Entry 6UUC (X-ray diffraction, 4.10 A resolution (low resolution: residue-level contacts below are approximate; hydrogen-bond / salt-bridge calls are withheld)); this record covers chains CCC and FFF of the 9 polymer chains in the assembly.

Chain CCC:
Protein: DNA-directed RNA polymerase subunit beta
From: Escherichia coli
Notes: EC 2.7.7.6
Reference sequence: P0A8V4 (RPOB_ECO57); residues 1-1342 here = UniProt positions 1-1342
Sequence (1342 residues; row label = number of the first residue in the row):
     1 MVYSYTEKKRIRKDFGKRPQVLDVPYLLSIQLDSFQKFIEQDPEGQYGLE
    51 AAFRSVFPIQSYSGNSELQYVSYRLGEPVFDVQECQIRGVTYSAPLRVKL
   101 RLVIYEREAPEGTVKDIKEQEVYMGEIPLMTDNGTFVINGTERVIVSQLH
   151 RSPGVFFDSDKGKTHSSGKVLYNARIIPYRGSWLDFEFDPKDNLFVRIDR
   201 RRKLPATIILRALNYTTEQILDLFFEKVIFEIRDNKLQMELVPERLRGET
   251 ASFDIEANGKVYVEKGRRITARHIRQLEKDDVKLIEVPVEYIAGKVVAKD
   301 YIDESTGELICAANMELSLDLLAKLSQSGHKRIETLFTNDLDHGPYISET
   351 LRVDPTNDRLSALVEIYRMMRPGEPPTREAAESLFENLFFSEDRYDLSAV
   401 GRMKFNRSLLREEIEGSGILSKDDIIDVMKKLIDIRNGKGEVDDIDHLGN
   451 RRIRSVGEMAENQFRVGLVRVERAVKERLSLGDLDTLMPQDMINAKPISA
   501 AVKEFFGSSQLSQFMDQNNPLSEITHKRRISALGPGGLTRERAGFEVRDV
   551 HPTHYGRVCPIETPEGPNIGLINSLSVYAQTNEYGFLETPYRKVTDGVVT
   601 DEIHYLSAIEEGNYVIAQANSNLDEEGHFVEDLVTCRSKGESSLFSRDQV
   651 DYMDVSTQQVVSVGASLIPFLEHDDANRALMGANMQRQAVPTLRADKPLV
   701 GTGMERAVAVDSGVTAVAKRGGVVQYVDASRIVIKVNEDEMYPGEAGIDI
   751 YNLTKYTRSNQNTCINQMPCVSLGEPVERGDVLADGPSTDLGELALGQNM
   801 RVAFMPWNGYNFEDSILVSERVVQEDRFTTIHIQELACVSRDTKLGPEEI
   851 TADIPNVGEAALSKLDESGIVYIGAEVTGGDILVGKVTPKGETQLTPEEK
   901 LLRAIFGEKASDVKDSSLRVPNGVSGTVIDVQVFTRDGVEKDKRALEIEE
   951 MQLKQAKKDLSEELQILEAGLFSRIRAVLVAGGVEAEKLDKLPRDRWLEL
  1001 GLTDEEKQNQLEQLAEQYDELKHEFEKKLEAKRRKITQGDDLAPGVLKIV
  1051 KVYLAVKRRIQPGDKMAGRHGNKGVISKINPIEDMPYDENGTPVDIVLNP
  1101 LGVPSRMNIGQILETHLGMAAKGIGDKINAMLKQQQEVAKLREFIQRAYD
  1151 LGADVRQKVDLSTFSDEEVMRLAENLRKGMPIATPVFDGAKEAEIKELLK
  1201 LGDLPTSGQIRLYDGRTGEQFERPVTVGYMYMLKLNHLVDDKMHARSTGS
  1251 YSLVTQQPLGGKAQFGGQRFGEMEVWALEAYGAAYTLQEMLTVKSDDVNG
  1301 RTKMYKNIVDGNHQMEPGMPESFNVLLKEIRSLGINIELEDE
Not modelled in the structure: 1-2
Ligand contacts: ATP: Glu813, Ser1105, Arg1106

Chain FFF:
Protein: RNA polymerase sigma factor RpoS
From: Escherichia coli (strain K12)
Reference sequence: P13445 (RPOS_ECOLI); residue numbers follow UniProt; this construct covers 1-328
Sequence (336 residues; numbered 1 to 336; the number before each row is that of its first residue):
     1 MGQNTLKVHDLNEDAEFDENGVEVFDEKALVEEEPSDNDLAEEELLSQGA
    51 TQRVLDATQLYLGEIGYSPLLTAEEEVYFARRALRGDVASRRRMIESNLR
   101 LVVKIARRYGNRGLALLDLIEEGNLGLIRAVEKFDPERGFRFSTYATWWI
   151 RQTIERAIMNQTRTIRLPIHIVKELNVYLRTARELSHKLDHEPSAEEIAE
   201 QLDKPVDDVSRMLRLNERITSVDTPLGGDSEKALLDILADEKENGPEDTT
   251 QDDDMKQSIVKWLFELNAKQREVLARRFGLLGYEAATLEDVGREIGLTRE
   301 RVRQIQVEGLRRLREILQTQGLNIEALFLEHHHHHH
Not modelled in the structure: 1-52, 330-336
Construct notes: conflict Gly2 (Ser in P13445), Glu33 (Gln in P13445); expression tag (329-336)

How chain CCC and chain FFF interact:
Residue-residue contacts - 65 pairs, chain CCC then chain FFF:
  Pro95(CCC) with Asp190(FFF)
  Arg97(CCC) with Lys188(FFF)
  Val122(CCC) with His187(FFF)
  Tyr123(CCC) with Ser186(FFF); His187(FFF); Asp190(FFF)
  Glu126(CCC) with Asp190(FFF)
  Pro372(CCC) with Val54(FFF); Gln59(FFF)
  Gly373(CCC) with Val54(FFF)
  Pro375(CCC) with Tyr67(FFF)
  Glu477(CCC) with Arg108(FFF)
  Arg478(CCC) with Arg183(FFF)
  Gln490(CCC) with His187(FFF); Lys188(FFF)
  Asp491(CCC) with Arg183(FFF)
  Ile493(CCC) with His187(FFF)
  Asn494(CCC) with Arg183(FFF)
  Ala495(CCC) with His187(FFF)
  Lys496(CCC) with Glu192(FFF)
  Asp842(CCC) with Arg214(FFF)
  Asn856(CCC) with Phe328(FFF); Leu329(FFF)
  Thr896(CCC) with Lys256(FFF)
  Glu898(CCC) with Lys256(FFF); Ile259(FFF); Leu280(FFF)
  Lys900(CCC) with Arg277(FFF)
  Leu901(CCC) with Phe278(FFF); Leu310(FFF)
  Ile905(CCC) with Leu310(FFF)
  Phe906(CCC) with Asn323(FFF); Leu327(FFF)
  Asp937(CCC) with Glu196(FFF)
  Pro1044(CCC) with Leu213(FFF); Glu217(FFF)
  Gly1045(CCC) with Arg214(FFF)
  Thr1248(CCC) with Pro246(FFF); Glu247(FFF)
  Gly1249(CCC) with Gly245(FFF)
  Tyr1251(CCC) with Ala239(FFF); Asp240(FFF); Gly245(FFF); Pro246(FFF)
  Ser1252(CCC) with Asp240(FFF)
  Leu1253(CCC) with Leu235(FFF); Leu238(FFF); Ala239(FFF); Asp240(FFF)
  Val1254(CCC) with Leu235(FFF)
  Gln1256(CCC) with Asp240(FFF); Lys242(FFF); Glu243(FFF)
  Leu1259(CCC) with Ile237(FFF)
  Gln1264(CCC) with Ile237(FFF)
  Val1298(CCC) with Glu243(FFF)
  Arg1301(CCC) with Glu243(FFF); Pro246(FFF)
  Thr1302(CCC) with Pro246(FFF); Thr249(FFF)
  Tyr1305(CCC) with Pro246(FFF); Glu247(FFF); Thr250(FFF)
  Lys1306(CCC) with Thr250(FFF); Asp253(FFF)
Other interface residues (no listed pair), chain CCC (51 interface residues in all): Val79, Phe80, Arg473, Leu481, Thr843, Gly858, Pro897, Leu902, Arg936, Gly1260
Other interface residues (no listed pair), chain FFF (45 interface residues in all): Arg53, Lys104, Asn111, His191, Ser210, Asp236, Met255, Ile324

Summary:
51 residues of chain CCC and 45 residues of chain FFF are in contact. Chain CCC binds ATP.
Chain CCC is DNA-directed RNA polymerase subunit beta (Escherichia coli) and chain FFF is RNA polymerase sigma
factor RpoS (Escherichia coli (strain K12)); the structure, E. coli sigma-S transcription initiation complex
with a 3-nt RNA and a mismatching ATP ("Fresh" crystal ..., was determined by X-ray diffraction (same
publication as 6UTV, 6UTW, 6UTX, 6UTY, 6UTZ, 6UU0 and 11 further entries).
